PDB entry 6ZP8 | X-ray diffraction, 3.00 A resolution | chains N and a of the 28 polymer chains in the assembly

Chain N:
Name: Proteasome subunit beta type-1
Organism: Saccharomyces cerevisiae S288C
Notes: EC 3.4.25.1
Reference sequence: P38624 (PSB1_YEAST); residues 1-196 here correspond to UniProt positions 20-215 (UniProt number = residue number + 19)
Sequence (196 residues; numbered 1 to 196; the number before each row is that of its first residue):
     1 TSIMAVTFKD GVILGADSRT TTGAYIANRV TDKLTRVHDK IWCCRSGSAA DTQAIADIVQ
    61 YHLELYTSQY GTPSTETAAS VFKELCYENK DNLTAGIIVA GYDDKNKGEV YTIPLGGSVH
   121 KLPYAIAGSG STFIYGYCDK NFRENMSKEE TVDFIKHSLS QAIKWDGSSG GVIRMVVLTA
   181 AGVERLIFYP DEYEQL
UniProt features mapped onto this chain:
  - active site: Thr1 (Nucleophile)
Ion coordination: Mg2+: Ile163, Asp166, Ser169

Chain a:
Name: Proteasome subunit beta type-7
Organism: Saccharomyces cerevisiae S288C
Notes: EC 3.4.25.1
Reference sequence: P30657 (PSB7_YEAST); residues -12 to 233 here correspond to UniProt positions 21-266 (UniProt number = residue number + 33)
Sequence (246 residues; each row starts with the number of its first residue; numbers below 1 keep their minus sign (Thr-12 is residue -12)):
   -12 TQIANAGASP MVNTQQPIVT GTSVISMKYD NGVIIAADNL GSYGSLLRFN GVERLIPVGD
    48 NTVVGISGDI SDMQHIERLL KDLVTENAYD NPLADAEEAL EPSYIFEYLA TVMYQRRSKM
   108 NPLWNAIIVA GVQSNGDQFL RYVNLLGVTY SSPTLATGFG AHMANPLLRK VVDRESDIPK
   168 TTVQVAEEAI VNAMRVLYYR DARSSRNFSL AIIDKNTGLT FKKNLQVENM KWDFAKDIKG
   228 YGTQKI
Unresolved in the structure: -12 to 0, 233

Interface between chain N and chain a:
Contacting residue pairs - 61 pairs, chain N then chain a:
  Arg19(N) - Ala189(a)
  Thr21(N) - Ala189(a)
  Ala24(N) - Phe146(a)
  Ala24(N) - Arg187(a)
  Ala24(N) - Asp188(a)
  Ala24(N) - Ala189(a)  hydrogen bond (backbone-backbone)
  Tyr25(N) - Phe146(a)
  Tyr25(N) - Arg187(a)
  Ile26(N) - Tyr186(a)
  Ile26(N) - Arg187(a)  hydrogen bond (backbone-backbone)
  Ile26(N) - Asp188(a)
  Ile26(N) - Ala189(a)
  Ala27(N) - Arg187(a)  hydrogen bond (backbone-side chain)
  Asn28(N) - Arg187(a)
  Arg29(N) - Tyr186(a)
  Arg29(N) - Arg187(a)
  Arg29(N) - Lys218(a)  hydrogen bond (side chain-backbone)
  Arg29(N) - Trp219(a)
  Arg29(N) - Phe221(a)
  Val30(N) - Phe221(a)  hydrophobic
  Val30(N) - Ala222(a)  hydrophobic
  Val30(N) - Ile225(a)  hydrophobic
  Asp32(N) - Lys226(a)
  Asp32(N) - Gly227(a)  hydrogen bond (side chain-backbone)
  Asp32(N) - Gln231(a)
  Leu34(N) - Gln231(a)
  Thr35(N) - Tyr228(a)
  Thr35(N) - Gln231(a)
  Arg36(N) - Gln231(a)  hydrogen bond (backbone-side chain)
  Trp42(N) - Gln231(a)
  Arg45(N) - Tyr228(a)
  Gln53(N) - Tyr228(a)  hydrogen bond (backbone-side chain)
  Ala56(N) - Tyr228(a)
  Asp57(N) - Tyr228(a)  hydrogen bond
  Phe133(N) - Leu33(a)  hydrophobic
  Lys164(N) - Leu34(a)
  Trp165(N) - Ser32(a)
  Trp165(N) - Leu33(a)
  Trp165(N) - Leu34(a)  hydrogen bond (backbone-backbone)
  Trp165(N) - Arg35(a)
  Trp165(N) - Asn37(a)
  Asp166(N) - Ser32(a)
  Gly167(N) - Ser32(a)  hydrogen bond (backbone-backbone)
  Gly167(N) - Leu34(a)
  Gly167(N) - Ala189(a)
  Gly171(N) - Trp219(a)
  Val172(N) - Trp219(a)  hydrophobic
  Val172(N) - Ala222(a)  hydrophobic
  Arg174(N) - Ala222(a)  hydrogen bond (side chain-backbone)
  Arg174(N) - Ile225(a)
  Arg185(N) - Lys226(a)
  Arg185(N) - Gln231(a)
  Ile187(N) - Ala222(a)  hydrophobic
  Ile187(N) - Lys223(a)
  Tyr189(N) - Trp219(a)
  Tyr189(N) - Asp220(a)
  Tyr189(N) - Lys223(a)
  Pro190(N) - Trp219(a)
  Asp191(N) - Arg193(a)  salt bridge
  Glu194(N) - Tyr185(a)  hydrogen bond
  Glu194(N) - Arg193(a)  salt bridge
Other interface residues (no listed pair), chain N (34 interface residues in all): Ile163, Ser168
Other interface residues (no listed pair), chain a (26 interface residues in all): Met150, Arg190, Met217

Summary:
34 residues of chain N face 26 of chain a across their interface; the contacts include 12 hydrogen bonds and 2
salt bridges. Polar pairs include Asp191(N)-Arg193(a), Glu194(N)-Arg193(a) and Ala27(N)-Arg187(a). From
UniProt: active-site residue Thr1(N) on chain N.
Here chain N is Proteasome subunit beta type-1 and chain a is Proteasome subunit beta type-7, both from
Saccharomyces cerevisiae S288C. Entry 6ZP8 (Yeast 20S proteasome in complex with glidobactin-like natural
product HB335) was determined by X-ray diffraction, deposited together with 6ZOU and 6ZP6.
